6UUB - chains DDD and EEE of the 8 polymer chains in the assembly; structure by X-ray diffraction, 3.96 A resolution.

[Chain DDD]
Protein: DNA-directed RNA polymerase subunit beta'
Organism: Escherichia coli
Notes: EC 2.7.7.6
UniProt: P0A8T7 (RPOC_ECOLI); residue numbers follow UniProt; this construct covers 1-1407
Amino-acid sequence (1407 residues; numbered 1 to 1407; the number before each row is that of its first residue):
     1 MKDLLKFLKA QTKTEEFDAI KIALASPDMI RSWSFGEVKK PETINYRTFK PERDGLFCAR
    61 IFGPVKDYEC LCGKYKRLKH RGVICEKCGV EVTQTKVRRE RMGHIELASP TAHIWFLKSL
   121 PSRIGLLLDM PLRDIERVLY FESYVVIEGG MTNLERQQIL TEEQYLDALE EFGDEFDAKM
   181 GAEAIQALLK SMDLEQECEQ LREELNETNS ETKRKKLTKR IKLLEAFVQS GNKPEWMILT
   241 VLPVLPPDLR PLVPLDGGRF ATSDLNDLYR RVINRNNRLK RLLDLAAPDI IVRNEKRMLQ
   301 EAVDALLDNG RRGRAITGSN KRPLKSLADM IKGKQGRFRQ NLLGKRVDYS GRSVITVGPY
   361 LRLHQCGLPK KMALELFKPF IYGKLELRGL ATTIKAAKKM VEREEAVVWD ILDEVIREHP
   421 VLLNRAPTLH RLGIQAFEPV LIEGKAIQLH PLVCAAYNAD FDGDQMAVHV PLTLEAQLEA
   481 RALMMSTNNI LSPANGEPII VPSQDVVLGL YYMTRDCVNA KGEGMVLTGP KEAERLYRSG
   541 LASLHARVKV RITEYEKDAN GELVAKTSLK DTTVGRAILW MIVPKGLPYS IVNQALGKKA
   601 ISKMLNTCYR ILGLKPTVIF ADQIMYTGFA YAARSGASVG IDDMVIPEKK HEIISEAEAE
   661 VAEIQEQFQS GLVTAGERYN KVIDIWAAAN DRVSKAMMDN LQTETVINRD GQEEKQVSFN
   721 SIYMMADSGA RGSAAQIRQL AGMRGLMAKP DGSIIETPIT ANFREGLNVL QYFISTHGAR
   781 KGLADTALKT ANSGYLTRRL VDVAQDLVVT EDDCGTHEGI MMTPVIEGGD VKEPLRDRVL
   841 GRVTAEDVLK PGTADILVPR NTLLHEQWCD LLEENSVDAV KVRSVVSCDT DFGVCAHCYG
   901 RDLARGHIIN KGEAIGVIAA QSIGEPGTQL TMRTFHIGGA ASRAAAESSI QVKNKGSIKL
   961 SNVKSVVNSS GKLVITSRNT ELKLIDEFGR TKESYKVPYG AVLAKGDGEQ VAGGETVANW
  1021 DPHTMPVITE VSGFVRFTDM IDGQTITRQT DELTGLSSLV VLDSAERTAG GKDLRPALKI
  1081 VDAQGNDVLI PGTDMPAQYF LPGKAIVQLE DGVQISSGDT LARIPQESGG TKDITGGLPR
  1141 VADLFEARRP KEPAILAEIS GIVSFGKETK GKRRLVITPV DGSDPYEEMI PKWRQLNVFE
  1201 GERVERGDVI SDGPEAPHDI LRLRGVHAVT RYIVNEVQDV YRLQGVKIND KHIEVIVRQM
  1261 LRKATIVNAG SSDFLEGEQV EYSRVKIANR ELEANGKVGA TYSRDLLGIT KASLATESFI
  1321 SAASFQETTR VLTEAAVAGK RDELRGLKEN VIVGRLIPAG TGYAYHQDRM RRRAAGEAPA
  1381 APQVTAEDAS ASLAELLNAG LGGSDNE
Not modelled in the structure: 1-14, 932-943, 1377-1407
Metal / ion sites: Zn2+ site 1: C72, C85, C88; Mg2+: D460, D462, D464; Zn2+ site 2: C814, C895
Residues lining bound ligands: UTP (uridine 5'-triphosphate): R425, N458, D460, R731, T786
Swiss-Prot annotation at these positions:
  - binding site (Zn(2+)): C70, C72, C85, C88, C814, C888, C895, C898
  - binding site (Mg(2+)): D460, D462, D464
  - modified residue: K983 (N6-acetyllysine)
  - mutagenesis: Q504 (Q504P: Resistant to antibiotics salinamide A and B), N690 (N690D: Resistant to antibiotics salinamide A and B), M697 (M697V: Resistant to antibiotics salinamide A and B), A735 (A735T: Resistant to antibiotics salinamide A and B), R738 (R738C/H/P/S: Resistant to antibiotics salinamide A and B), A748 (A748E: Resistant to antibiotics salinamide A and B), P758 (P758S/T: Resistant to antibiotics salinamide A and B), F763 (F763C: Resistant to antibiotics salinamide A and B), S775 (S775A: Resistant to antibiotics salinamide A and B), A779 (A779T/V: Resistant to antibiotics salinamide A and B), R780 (R780C: Resistant to antibiotics salinamide A and B), G782 (G782A/C: Resistant to antibiotics salinamide A and B), 1 further mutagenesis entry in UniProt

[Chain EEE]
Protein: DNA-directed RNA polymerase subunit omega
Organism: Escherichia coli
Notes: EC 2.7.7.6
UniProt: P0A800 (RPOZ_ECOLI); residue numbers follow UniProt; this construct covers 2-91
Amino-acid sequence (90 residues; numbered 2 to 91; the number before each row is that of its first residue):
     2 ARVTVQDAVE KIGNRFDLVL VAARRARQMQ VGGKDPLVPE ENDKTTVIAL REIEEGLINN
    62 QILDVRERQE QQEQEAAELQ AVTAIAEGRR
Not modelled in the structure: 81-91

[How chain DDD and chain EEE interact]
Pairs across the interface (41; chain DDD residue first):
  H364(DDD) - V4(EEE)
  E414(DDD) - N43(EEE)
  E414(DDD) - K45(EEE)
  V415(DDD) - K45(EEE)  hydrogen bond (backbone-side chain)
  E418(DDD) - R3(EEE)  salt bridge
  E418(DDD) - N43(EEE)
  E418(DDD) - D44(EEE)
  E418(DDD) - V48(EEE)
  E438(DDD) - R3(EEE)  salt bridge
  L474(DDD) - R28(EEE)
  L474(DDD) - T46(EEE)
  E475(DDD) - V20(EEE)
  E475(DDD) - A24(EEE)
  E475(DDD) - R28(EEE)  salt bridge
  Q477(DDD) - T47(EEE)  hydrogen bond
  L478(DDD) - V20(EEE)
  L478(DDD) - A23(EEE)
  L478(DDD) - A24(EEE)
  L478(DDD) - T47(EEE)
  L478(DDD) - L51(EEE)  hydrophobic
  R481(DDD) - A2(EEE)
  R481(DDD) - R3(EEE)  hydrogen bond (side chain-backbone)
  R481(DDD) - V6(EEE)
  R481(DDD) - L51(EEE)
  A482(DDD) - V20(EEE)  hydrophobic
  L483(DDD) - R16(EEE)
  L483(DDD) - F17(EEE)  hydrophobic
  T487(DDD) - V4(EEE)  hydrogen bond (side chain-backbone)
  N488(DDD) - V6(EEE)
  K615(DDD) - T5(EEE)
  K615(DDD) - D8(EEE)  salt bridge
  R905(DDD) - R16(EEE)
  N910(DDD) - N15(EEE)
  N910(DDD) - R16(EEE)
  K911(DDD) - N15(EEE)
  E913(DDD) - F17(EEE)
  G1360(DDD) - F17(EEE)
  T1361(DDD) - F17(EEE)
  T1361(DDD) - L21(EEE)
  A1364(DDD) - D18(EEE)
  A1364(DDD) - L21(EEE)  hydrophobic
Also at the interface, not in a pair above, chain DDD (28 interface residues in all): R362, R417, E479, M485, L614, G912
Also at the interface, not in a pair above, chain EEE (26 interface residues in all): Q7, V10, G14, Q31

[Summary]
28 residues of chain DDD face 26 of chain EEE across their interface; the contacts include 4 hydrogen bonds
and 4 salt bridges. Polar contacts include E418(DDD)-R3(EEE), E438(DDD)-R3(EEE) and E475(DDD)-R28(EEE).
Ligands of chain DDD: UTP.
Chain DDD is DNA-directed RNA polymerase subunit beta' and chain EEE is DNA-directed RNA polymerase subunit
omega, both from Escherichia coli; the structure, E. coli sigma-S transcription initiation complex with a
mismatching UTP ("Fresh" crystal soaked with UTP for ..., was determined by X-ray diffraction (same
publication as 6UTV, 6UTW, 6UTX, 6UTY, 6UTZ, 6UU0 and 11 further entries).
